PDB entry 8FUL | X-ray diffraction, 2.29 A resolution | chains A and E of the 4 polymer chains in the assembly

[Chain A (and E)]
Molecule: Amidohydrolase
Organism: Rhodococcus wratislaviensis NBRC 100605
Notes: chain E of this document is another copy of the same molecule, construct and numbering; everything in this record applies to it too
UniProtKB: A0A402C2V4 (A0A402C2V4_RHOWR); residues 13-385 here correspond to UniProt positions 1-373 (UniProt number = residue number - 12)
Amino-acid sequence (392 residues; row label = number of the first residue in the row; numbers below 1 keep their minus sign (Met-6 is residue -6)):
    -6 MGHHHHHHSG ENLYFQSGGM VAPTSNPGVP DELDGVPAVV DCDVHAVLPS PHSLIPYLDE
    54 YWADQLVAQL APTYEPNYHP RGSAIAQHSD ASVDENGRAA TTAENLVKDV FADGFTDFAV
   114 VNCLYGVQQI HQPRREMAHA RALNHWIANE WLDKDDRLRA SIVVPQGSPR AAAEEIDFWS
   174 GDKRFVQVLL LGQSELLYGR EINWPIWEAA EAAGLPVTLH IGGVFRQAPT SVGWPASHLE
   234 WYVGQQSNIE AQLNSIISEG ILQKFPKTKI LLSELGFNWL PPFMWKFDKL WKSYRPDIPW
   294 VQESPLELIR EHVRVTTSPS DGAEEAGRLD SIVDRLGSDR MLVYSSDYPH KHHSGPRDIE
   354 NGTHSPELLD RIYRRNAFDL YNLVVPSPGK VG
Unresolved in the structure: -6 to 28, 379-385
Sequence notes: expression tag (-6 to 12)
Bound ions: Fe ion: Asp36, His38, His213, Glu267, Asp340

[Interface between chain A and chain E]
Contacting residue pairs (25; chain A residue first):
  Tyr54(A) - Pro289(E)  hydrogen bond (side chain-backbone)
  Tyr54(A) - Asp290(E)
  Gln125(A) - Asp290(E)
  Pro126(A) - Glu252(E)
  Arg127(A) - Trp293(E)
  Arg128(A) - Asp290(E)  salt bridge
  Met130(A) - Glu194(E)
  Gly160(A) - Arg193(E)  hydrogen bond (backbone-side chain)
  Gly160(A) - Ile195(E)
  Pro162(A) - Ile195(E)
  Arg163(A) - Glu194(E)  salt bridge
  Glu188(A) - Leu189(E)
  Glu188(A) - Arg193(E)  salt bridge
  Leu189(A) - Leu189(E)  hydrophobic
  Arg193(A) - Gly160(E)  hydrogen bond (side chain-backbone)
  Arg193(A) - Glu188(E)  salt bridge
  Arg193(A) - Arg219(E)
  Glu194(A) - Ser161(E)
  Glu194(A) - Arg163(E)
  Ile195(A) - Gly160(E)
  Ile195(A) - Pro162(E)
  Ile195(A) - Ile195(E)  hydrophobic
  Pro289(A) - Tyr54(E)  hydrogen bond (backbone-side chain)
  Asp290(A) - Tyr54(E)
  Asp290(A) - Gln125(E)  hydrogen bond
Also at the interface, not in a pair above, chain A (21 interface residues in all): Ser161, Pro198, Arg219, Glu252, Trp293
Also at the interface, not in a pair above, chain E (20 interface residues in all): Pro126, Arg127, Arg128, Met130

[Overview]
21 residues of chain A and 20 residues of chain E are in contact; the contacts include 5 hydrogen bonds and 4
salt bridges. Among the polar pairs are Arg128(A)-Asp290(E), Arg163(A)-Glu194(E) and Glu188(A)-Arg193(E).
Asp36(A), His38(A), His213(A), Glu267(A) and Asp340(A) form the Fe ion site.
Chain A and chain E are both Amidohydrolase (Rhodococcus wratislaviensis NBRC 100605); the structure,
Heterologous AibH1H2 purified from Lysogeny broth, was determined by X-ray diffraction, deposited together
with 8FUM, 8FUN and 8FUO.
